PDB entry 8EKU | X-ray diffraction, 1.52 A resolution | chains D and F of the 3 polymer chains in the assembly

== Chain D ==
Molecule: 16-nt DNA strand
Sequence (16 nucleotides; each row starts with the number of its first residue):
    17 TCCCCATTCCATTTAT

== Chain F ==
Name: Transcription factor PU.1
Source organism: Homo sapiens
Notes: fragment: ETS-Domain
Reference sequence: P17947 (SPI1_HUMAN); residues 165-270 here = UniProt positions 165-270
Sequence (106 residues; row label = number of the first residue in the row):
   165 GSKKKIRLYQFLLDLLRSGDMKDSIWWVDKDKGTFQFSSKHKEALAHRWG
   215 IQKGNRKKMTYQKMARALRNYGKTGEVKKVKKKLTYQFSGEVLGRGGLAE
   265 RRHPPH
Not modelled in the structure: 165-168, 260-270
UniProt features mapped onto this chain:
  - DNA-binding region: Ile170 to Ser253 (ETS)
  - binding site (DNA): Lys217, Arg230, Arg233, Lys243
  - natural variant: His211 (H211P: In AGM10), Val241 (V241G: In AGM10)

== Chain D / chain F interface ==
Residue-residue contacts (18; chain D residue first):
  DC21(D) - Arg171(F)  salt bridge to the phosphate
  DA22(D) - Arg171(F)  salt bridge to the phosphate
  DA22(D) - Leu172(F)  hydrogen bond to the phosphate
  DA22(D) - Lys217(F)  hydrogen bond to the phosphate
  DA22(D) - Tyr235(F)  hydrogen bond to the phosphate
  DT23(D) - Trp213(F)  hydrogen bond to the phosphate
  DT23(D) - Lys217(F)  salt bridge to the phosphate
  DT23(D) - Asn219(F)  hydrogen bond to the phosphate
  DT23(D) - Met223(F)  phosphate contact
  DT23(D) - Asn234(F)  base contact
  DT24(D) - Asn219(F)  phosphate contact
  DT24(D) - Arg220(F)  phosphate contact
  DT24(D) - Lys221(F)  hydrogen bond to the phosphate
  DT24(D) - Lys227(F)  salt bridge to the phosphate
  DT24(D) - Arg230(F)  base contact
  DC25(D) - Lys221(F)  salt bridge to the phosphate
  DC26(D) - Gln226(F)  base contact
  DT32(D) - Lys247(F)  salt bridge to the phosphate
Also at the interface, not in a pair above, chain D (9 interface residues in all): DA27, DA31
Also at the interface, not in a pair above, chain F (17 interface residues in all): Ile170, Lys222, Ala231

== In short ==
Chain D and chain F form an interface of 9 and 17 residues respectively, with 6 hydrogen bonds and 6 salt
bridges. Polar pairs include DA22(D)-Leu172(F), DA22(D)-Lys217(F) and DA22(D)-Tyr235(F). Curated annotation
(UniProt) lists a DNA-binding region and 4 DNA-binding residues on chain F.
Chain D is a 16-nt DNA strand and chain F is Transcription factor PU.1 (Homo sapiens); the structure, Human
PU.1 ETS-Domain (165-270) Bound to d(AATAAATGGAATGGGG), was determined by X-ray diffraction (same publication
as 8E3K, 8E3R, 8E4H, 8E5Y, 8EBH, 8EE9 and 14 further entries).
